Entry 5A6I (X-ray diffraction, 1.86 A resolution); this record covers chain A.

== Chain A ==
Molecule: Transthyretin
Organism: Homo sapiens
UniProtKB: P02766 (TTHY_HUMAN); residues 1-127 here correspond to UniProt positions 21-147 (UniProt number = residue number + 20)
Amino-acid sequence (128 residues; row label = number of the first residue in the row; numbering starts at 0):
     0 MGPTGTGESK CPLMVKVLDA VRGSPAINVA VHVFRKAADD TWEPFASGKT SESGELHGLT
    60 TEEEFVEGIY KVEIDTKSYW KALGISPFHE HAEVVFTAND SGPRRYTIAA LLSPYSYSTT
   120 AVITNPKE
Disordered / not traced: 0-9, 124-127
Differences from the reference sequence: expression tag (0); engineered mutation Ile-122 (Val142 in P02766)
Residues lining bound ligands: Tolcapone (TCW): Lys-15, Leu-17, Thr-106, Ala-108, Ala-109, Leu-110, Ser-117, Thr-118, Thr-119, Val-121
UniProt features mapped onto this chain:
  - binding site (L-thyroxine): Lys-15, Glu-54, Ser-117
  - modified residue: Cys-10 (Sulfocysteine), Glu-42 (4-carboxyglutamate), Ser-52 (Phosphoserine)
  - glycosylation: Asn-98 (N-linked (GlcNAc...) asparagine)
Reported in the primary citation:
  - binding site for Tolcapone: Lys-15, Thr-119
  - disease-associated variants - V122I: decreased stability (citing earlier work)

== Overview ==
Chain A binds Tolcapone. Curated annotation (UniProt) lists 3 L-thyroxine-binding residues. The paper reports
a binding site for Tolcapone at Lys-15 and Thr-119; V122I reduces stability.
Chain A is Transthyretin (Homo sapiens); the structure, V122I Transthyretin structure in complex with
Tolcalpone, was determined by X-ray diffraction together with 4D7B from the same study.
